PDB entry 6U8C | X-ray diffraction, 2.61 A resolution | chains L and H of the 6 polymer chains in the assembly

# Chain L
Molecule: Antibody light chain Fab
Organism: Homo sapiens
Notes: antibody fragment or engineered binder
Chain sequence (214 residues; each row starts with the number of its first residue):
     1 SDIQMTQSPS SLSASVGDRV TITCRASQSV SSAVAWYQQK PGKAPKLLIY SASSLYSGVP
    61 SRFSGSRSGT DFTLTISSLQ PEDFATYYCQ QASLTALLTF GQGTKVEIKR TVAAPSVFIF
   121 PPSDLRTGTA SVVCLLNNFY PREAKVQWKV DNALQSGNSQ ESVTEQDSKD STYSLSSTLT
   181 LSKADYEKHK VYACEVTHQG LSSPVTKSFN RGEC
Disordered / not traced: 1-5, 66-68, 93-96
Cystine bridges: C24-C89, C134-C194
What the authors report for this chain:
  - conformationally variable residues (loop rearrangement): S123 to T127

# Chain H
Molecule: Antibody heavy chain Fab
Organism: Homo sapiens
Notes: antibody fragment or engineered binder
Chain sequence (238 residues; numbered 1 to 238; the number before each row is that of its first residue):
     1 EISEVQLVES GGGLVQPGGS LRLSCAASGF NLSSSSIHWV RQAPGKGLEW VASIYSYYGS
    61 TSYADSVKGR FTISADTSKN TAYLQMNSLR AEDTAVYYCA REYHSYWSYS WWPRVGLDYW
   121 GQGTLVTVSS ASTKGPSVFP LAPSSKSTSG GTAALGCLVK DYFPEPVTVS WNSGALTSGV
   181 HTFPAVLQSS GLYSLSSVVT VPSSSLGTQT YICNVNHKPS NTKVDKKVEP KSCDKTHT
Disordered / not traced: 1-3, 103-112, 115, 145-148, 232-238
Cystine bridges: C25-C99, C157-C213

# Interface between chain L and chain H
Residue-residue contacts - 62 pairs, chain L then chain H:
  T6(L) - A43(H)
  T6(L) - K46(H)
  Q7(L) - K46(H)
  Q7(L) - G47(H)  hydrogen bond (backbone-backbone)
  S8(L) - G45(H)
  S8(L) - K46(H)  hydrogen bond
  P9(L) - G45(H)
  A35(L) - G116(H)
  Y37(L) - G116(H)
  Y37(L) - L117(H)  hydrogen bond (side chain-backbone)
  Q39(L) - Q42(H)
  Q39(L) - L48(H)
  G42(L) - Y98(H)  hydrogen bond (backbone-side chain)
  A44(L) - Y98(H)  hydrophobic
  A44(L) - W120(H)  hydrophobic
  P45(L) - W120(H)
  L47(L) - L117(H)
  Y50(L) - R114(H)
  S51(L) - R114(H)
  Y88(L) - Q42(H)
  Y88(L) - G47(H)
  Y88(L) - L48(H)  hydrophobic
  L97(L) - S62(H)
  L98(L) - H38(H)
  L98(L) - W50(H)
  F100(L) - V40(H)  hydrophobic
  F100(L) - L48(H)
  F100(L) - W50(H)
  F100(L) - L117(H)  hydrophobic
  F118(L) - A154(H)  hydrophobic
  F120(L) - L141(H)  hydrophobic
  F120(L) - A142(H)
  F120(L) - A154(H)
  F120(L) - L155(H)
  S123(L) - F139(H)
  S123(L) - P140(H)  hydrogen bond (side chain-backbone)
  D124(L) - F139(H)
  D124(L) - K160(H)
  T127(L) - F139(H)
  S131(L) - L158(H)
  S131(L) - K160(H)
  V133(L) - L141(H)  hydrophobic
  L135(L) - A154(H)  hydrophobic
  L135(L) - V198(H)  hydrophobic
  N137(L) - H181(H)
  N137(L) - T200(H)
  N138(L) - H181(H)  hydrogen bond
  Q160(L) - V186(H)
  Q160(L) - L187(H)  hydrogen bond (side chain-backbone)
  Q160(L) - Q188(H)
  E161(L) - V186(H)
  S162(L) - F183(H)
  S162(L) - P184(H)  hydrogen bond (side chain-backbone)
  S162(L) - V186(H)
  V163(L) - P184(H)
  T164(L) - F183(H)
  D167(L) - H181(H)
  S174(L) - H181(H)  hydrogen bond
  S174(L) - F183(H)
  L175(L) - F183(H)
  S176(L) - F183(H)
  S176(L) - S196(H)  hydrogen bond
Other interface residues (no listed pair), chain L (43 interface residues in all): K43, Y56, Q90, Q102, P121, T129, K169
Other interface residues (no listed pair), chain H (41 interface residues in all): S53, E102, D118, Y119, G121, T152, T177, T182, K231

# Summary
43 residues of chain L face 41 of chain H across their interface; the contacts include 10 hydrogen bonds.
Polar pairs include S8(L)-K46(H), Y37(L)-L117(H) and G42(L)-Y98(H). From the paper: conformational variability
at S123(L).
Chain L is Antibody light chain Fab and chain H is Antibody heavy chain Fab, both from Homo sapiens; the
structure, Crystal structure of an engineered ultra-high affinity Fab-Protein G complex, was determined by
X-ray diffraction.
